7XT4 - chains C and B of the 4 polymer chains in the assembly; structure by electron microscopy, 3.08 A resolution.

# Chain C
Molecule: CHAT domain protein
Source organism: Candidatus Scalindua brodae
UniProtKB: A0A0B0EKL4 (A0A0B0EKL4_9BACT); numbering as in UniProt (aligned over 1-716)
Chain sequence (716 residues; row label = number of the first residue in the row):
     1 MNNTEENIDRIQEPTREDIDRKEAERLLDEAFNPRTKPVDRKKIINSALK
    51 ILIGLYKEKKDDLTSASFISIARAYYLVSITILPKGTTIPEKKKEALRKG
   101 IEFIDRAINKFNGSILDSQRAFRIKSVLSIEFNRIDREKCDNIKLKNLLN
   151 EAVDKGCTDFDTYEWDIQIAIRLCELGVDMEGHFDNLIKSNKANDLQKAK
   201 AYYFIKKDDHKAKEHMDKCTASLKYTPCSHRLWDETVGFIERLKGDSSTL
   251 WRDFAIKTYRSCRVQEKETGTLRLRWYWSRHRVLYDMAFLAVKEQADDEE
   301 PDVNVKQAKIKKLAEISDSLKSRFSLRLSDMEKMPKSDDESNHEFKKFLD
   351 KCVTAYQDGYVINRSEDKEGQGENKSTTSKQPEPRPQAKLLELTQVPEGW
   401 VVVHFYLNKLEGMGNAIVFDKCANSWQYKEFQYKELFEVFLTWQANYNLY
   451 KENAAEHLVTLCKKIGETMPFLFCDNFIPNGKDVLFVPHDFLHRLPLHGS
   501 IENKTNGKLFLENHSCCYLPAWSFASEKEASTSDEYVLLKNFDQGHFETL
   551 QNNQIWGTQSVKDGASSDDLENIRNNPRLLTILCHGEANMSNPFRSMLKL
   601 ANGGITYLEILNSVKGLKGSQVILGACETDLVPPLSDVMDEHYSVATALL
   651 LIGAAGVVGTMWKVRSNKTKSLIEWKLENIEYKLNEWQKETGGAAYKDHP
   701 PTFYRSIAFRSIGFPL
Unresolved in the structure: 1-14, 363-387, 716
Reported in the primary citation:
  - catalytic residues: His585, Cys627
  - mutagenesis - D358A, Y360A, Y360G, V361G: decreased catalytic activity

# Chain B
Molecule: RAMP superfamily protein
Source organism: Candidatus Scalindua brodae
UniProtKB: A0A0B0EGF3 (A0A0B0EGF3_9BACT); residues 6-1722 here correspond to UniProt positions 1-1717 (UniProt number = residue number - 5)
Chain sequence (1722 residues; each row starts with the number of its first residue):
     1 MKSNDMNITVELTFFEPYRLVEWFDWDARKKSHSAMRGQAFAQWTWKGKG
    51 RTAGKSFITGTLVRSAVIKAVEELLSLNNGKWEGVPCCNGSFQTDESKGK
   101 KPSFLRKRHTLQWQANNKNICDKEEACPFCILLGRFDNAGKVHERNKDYD
   151 IHFSNFDLDHKQEKNDLRLVDIASGRILNRVDFDTGKAKDYFRTWEADYE
   201 TYGTYTGRITLRNEHAKKLLLASLGFVDKLCGALCRIEVIKKSESPLPSD
   251 TKEQSYTKDDTVEVLSEDHNDELRKQAEVIVEAFKQNDKLEKIRILADAI
   301 RTLRLHGEGVIEKDELPDGKEERDKGHHLWDIKVQGTALRTKLKELWQSN
   351 KDIGWRKFTEMLGSNLYLIYKKETGGVSTRFRILGDTEYYSKAHDSEGSD
   401 LFIPVTPPEGIETKEWIIVGRLKAATPFYFGVQQPSDSIPGKEKKSEDSL
   451 VINEHTSFNILLDKENRYRIPRSALRGALRRDLRTAFGSGCNVSLGGQIL
   501 CNCKVCIEMRRITLKDSVSDFSEPPEIRYRIAKNPGTATVEDGSLFDIEV
   551 GPEGLTFPFVLRYRGHKFPEQLSSVIRYWEENDGKNGMAWLGGLDSTGKG
   601 RFALKDIKIFEWDLNQKINEYIKERGMRGKEKELLEMGESSLPDGLIPYK
   651 FFEERECLFPYKENLKPQWSEVQYTIEVGSPLLTADTISALTEPGNRDAI
   701 AYKKRVYNDGNNAIEPEPRFAVKSETHRGIFRTAVGRRTGDLGKEDHEDC
   751 TCDMCIIFGNEHESSKIRFEDLELINGNEFEKLEKHIDHVAIDRFTGGAL
   801 DKAKFDTYPLAGSPKKPLKLKGRFWIKKGFSGDHKLLITTALSDIRDGLY
   851 PLGSKGGVGYGWVAGISIDDNVPDDFKEMINKTEMPLPEEVEESNNGPIN
   901 NDYVHPGHQSPKQDHKNKNIYYPHYFLDSGSKVYREKDIITHEEFTEELL
   951 SGKINCKLETLTPLIIPDTSDENGLKLQGNKPGHKNYKFFNINGELMIPG
  1001 SELRGMLRTHFEALTKSCFAIFGEDSTLSWRMNADEKDYKIDSNSIRKME
  1051 SQRNPKYRIPDELQKELRNSGNGLFNRLYTSERRFWSDVSNKFENSIDYK
  1101 REILRCAGRPKNYKGGIIRQRKDSLMAEELKVHRLPLYDNFDIPDSAYKA
  1151 NDHCRKSATCSTSRGCRERFTCGIKVRDKNRVFLNAANNNRQYLNNIKKS
  1201 NHDLYLQYLKGEKKIRFNSKVITGSERSPIDVIAELNERGRQTGFIKLSG
  1251 LNNSNKSQGNTGTTFNSGWDRFELNILLDDLETRPSKSDYPRPRLLFTKD
  1301 QYEYNITKRCERVFEIDKGNKTGYPVDDQIKKNYEDILDSYDGIKDQEVA
  1351 ERFDTFTRGSKLKVGDLVYFHIDGDNKIDSLIPVRISRKCASKTLGGKLD
  1401 KALHPCTGLSDGLCPGCHLFGTTDYKGRVKFGFAKYENGPEWLITRGNNP
  1451 ERSLTLGVLESPRPAFSIPDDESEIPGRKFYLHHNGWRIIRQKQLEIRET
  1501 VQPERNVTTEVMDKGNVFSFDVRFENLREWELGLLLQSLDPGKNIAHKLG
  1551 KGKPYGFGSVKIKIDSLHTFKINSNNDKIKRVPQSDIREYINKGYQKLIE
  1601 WSGNNSIQKGNVLPQWHVIPHIDKLYKLLWVPFLNDSKLEPDVRYPVLNE
  1651 ESKGYIEGSDYTYKKLGDKDNLPYKTRVKGLTTPWSPWNPFQVIAEHEEQ
  1701 EVNVTGSRPSVTDKIERDGKMV
Unresolved in the structure: 1-4, 242-265, 393-394, 443-453, 884-896, 1028-1392, 1573-1576, 1606-1611, 1693-1722
Differences from the reference sequence: conflict Met1, Lys2, Ser3, Asn4, Asp5
Bound ions: Zn2+ site 1: Cys88, Cys121, Cys127, Cys130; Zn2+ site 2: Cys491, Cys501, Cys503, Cys506; Zn2+ site 3: His747, Cys750, Cys752, Cys755; Zn2+ site 4: Cys1018, Cys1406, Cys1414, Cys1417
Reported in the primary citation:
  - conformationally variable residues (loop rearrangement): Gly376 to Asp386
  - binding site for the 46-nt RNA strand: Leu384 to Tyr389
  - mutagenesis - R37E, Y367A, R382A, R476E, H762A: decreased catalytic activity
  - catalytic residues: Asp547, Asp806
  - mutagenesis - D547A, D547A/D698A: abolished catalytic activity

# How chain C and chain B interact
Residue-residue contacts (49; chain C residue first):
  Leu49(C) with Ile383(B), hydrophobic; Leu384(B), hydrophobic
  Lys50(C) with Ile383(B)
  Ile53(C) with Phe381(B), hydrophobic; Ile383(B), hydrophobic
  Lys57(C) with Thr379(B); Phe381(B)
  Tyr75(C) with Ile383(B)
  Val78(C) with Leu384(B), hydrophobic
  Ile82(C) with Leu384(B), hydrophobic
  Glu91(C) with Tyr389(B)
  Lys92(C) with Leu384(B)
  Glu95(C) with Leu384(B); Gly385(B)
  Ala96(C) with Leu384(B), hydrophobic
  Lys99(C) with Phe381(B); Arg382(B)
  Lys333(C) with Asp184(B), salt bridge
  Glu438(C) with Leu401(B); Phe402(B), hydrogen bond (side chain-backbone)
  Leu441(C) with Leu401(B), hydrophobic
  Thr442(C) with Ile403(B); Pro404(B)
  Gln444(C) with Asn502(B)
  Ala445(C) with His109(B); Ile403(B), hydrophobic
  Asn446(C) with Pro404(B), hydrogen bond (side chain-backbone); Val405(B); Thr406(B), hydrogen bond (side chain-backbone)
  Asn448(C) with Asn502(B); Ile507(B)
  Leu449(C) with Val405(B), hydrophobic; Arg511(B)
  Tyr450(C) with Thr406(B); Pro407(B); Pro408(B); His566(B)
  Lys451(C) with Lys504(B)
  Asn453(C) with Pro408(B)
  His457(C) with Thr406(B), hydrogen bond
  Glu587(C) with Phe487(B); Gly488(B); Ser489(B)
  Ala588(C) with Ser489(B)
  Met590(C) with Gly490(B); Cys491(B), hydrophobic; Cys503(B), hydrophobic
  Pro634(C) with Asn502(B)
  Ser636(C) with Ile499(B)
Other interface residues (no listed pair), chain C (32 interface residues in all): Lys43, Asp630
Other interface residues (no listed pair), chain B (33 interface residues in all): Asp400, Asn492, Cys501, Glu748

# Overview
32 residues of chain C face 33 of chain B across their interface; the contacts include 4 hydrogen bonds and 1
salt bridge. Polar contacts include Lys333(C)-Asp184(B), Glu438(C)-Phe402(B) and Asn446(C)-Pro404(B). From the
paper: catalytic residues His585(C), Cys627(C) and Asp547(B) among others; R37E, Y367A and R382A of chain B,
among others, reduce catalytic activity; 11 substitutions were tested in all.
Here chain C is CHAT domain protein and chain B is RAMP superfamily protein, both from Candidatus Scalindua
brodae. Entry 7XT4 (Structure of Craspase-NTR) was determined by electron microscopy, deposited together with
7XSO, 7XSP, 7XSQ, 7XSR and 7XSS.
